7RG8 - chains A and B; structure by X-ray diffraction, 1.30 A resolution.

# Chain A
Molecule: Heparanase 50 kDa subunit
From: Homo sapiens
UniProt: Q9Y251 (HPSE_HUMAN); residue numbers follow UniProt; this construct covers 158-543
Amino-acid sequence (387 residues; numbered 157 to 543; the number before each row is that of its first residue):
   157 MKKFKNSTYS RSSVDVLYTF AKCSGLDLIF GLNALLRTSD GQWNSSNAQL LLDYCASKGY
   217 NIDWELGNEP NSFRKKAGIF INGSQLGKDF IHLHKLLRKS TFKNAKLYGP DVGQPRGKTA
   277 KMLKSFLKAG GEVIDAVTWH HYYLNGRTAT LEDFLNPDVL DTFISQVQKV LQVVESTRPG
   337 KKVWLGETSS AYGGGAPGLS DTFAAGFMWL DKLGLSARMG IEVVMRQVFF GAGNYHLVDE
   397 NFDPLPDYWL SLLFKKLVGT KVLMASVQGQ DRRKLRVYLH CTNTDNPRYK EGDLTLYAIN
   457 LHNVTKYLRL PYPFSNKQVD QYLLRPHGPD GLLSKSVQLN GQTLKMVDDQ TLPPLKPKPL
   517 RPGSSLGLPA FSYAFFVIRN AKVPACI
Disordered / not traced: 157-158
Construct notes: initiating methionine (157); engineered mutation Lys178 (Asn in Q9Y251), Ser195 (Ala in Q9Y251), Gly197 (Leu in Q9Y251), Ala212 (Ser in Q9Y251), Asp219 (Ser in Q9Y251), Arg230 (Leu in Q9Y251), Gly234 (Asp in Q9Y251), Lys244 (Glu in Q9Y251), His248 (Gln in Q9Y251), Gly273 (Arg in Q9Y251), Ala292 (Ser in Q9Y251), Leu307 (Lys in Q9Y251), Thr318 (Ile in Q9Y251), Gln322 (Ser in Q9Y251), Leu327 (Phe in Q9Y251), Gly354 (Leu in Q9Y251), Gln426 (Ser in Q9Y251), Asp427 (Lys in Q9Y251), Gln477 (Lys in Q9Y251), His483 (Leu in Q9Y251), Asp486 (His in Q9Y251), Gln498 (Leu in Q9Y251), Lys512 (Met in Q9Y251), Pro513 (Glu in Q9Y251), Ala530 (Ser in Q9Y251), Pro540 (Ala in Q9Y251)
Cystine bridges: Cys437-Cys542
Ion coordination: Na+ site 1: Glu221, Asp267, Gly342; Na+ site 2: Tyr299, Leu316, Asp367; Na+ site 3: Gln383 (shared with Gly95(B) of chain B)
Swiss-Prot annotation at these positions:
  - region: Phe527 to Ile543 (Required for transferring proheparanase to the Golgi apparatus, secretion and subsequent enzyme activity and for enhancement of PKB/AKT1 phosphorylation)
  - active site: Glu225 (Proton donor), Glu343 (Nucleophile)
  - binding site (heparan sulfate group): Lys158 to Asn162, Gln270 to Arg272, Lys274 to Lys280, His296, Arg303, Tyr348 to Gly350, Gly389 to Tyr391
  - glycosylation (N-linked (GlcNAc...) asparagine): Asn162, Asn200, Asn217, Asn238, Asn459
  - natural variant: Asn260 (N260S: In some hepatocellular carcinoma)
  - mutagenesis: Lys158 (K158A: No association with GS-modified heparin; when associated with K-158), Lys161 (K161A: Two-fold increase in the level of secretion upon addition of GS-modified heparin. No association with GS-modified heparin; when associated with K-161), Asn162 (N162Q: Faster electrophoretic migration typical of a size reduction and important decrease of secretion. Larger size reduction; when associated with Q-178; Q-200; Q-217; Q-238 and Q-459), Asn200 (N200Q: Faster electrophoretic migration typical of a size reduction and partial decrease in secretion. Larger size reduction; when associated with Q-162; Q-178; Q-217; Q-238 and Q-459), Asn217 (N217Q: Faster electrophoretic migration typical of a size reduction and partial decrease in secretion. Larger size reduction; when associated with Q-162; Q-178; Q-200; Q-238 and Q-459), Glu225 (E225A: Loss of heparanase activity. No effect on HPSE-mediated cell adhesion), Asn238 (N238Q: Faster electrophoretic migration typical of a size reduction. Larger size reduction and important decrease of secretion; when associated with Q-162; Q-178; Q-200; Q-217 and Q-459), Glu343 (E343A: Loss of heparanase activity), Asp367 (D367A: Strong decrease in heparanase activity), Glu378 (E378A: No reduction in heparanase activity), Glu396 (E396A: No reduction in heparanase activity), Val414 (V414K: Abolishes processing, secretion and enzyme activity), 16 further mutagenesis entries in UniProt
What the authors report for this chain:
  - conformationally variable residues (side-chain flip): Phe258

# Chain B
Molecule: Heparanase 8 kDa subunit
From: Homo sapiens
UniProt: Q9Y251 (HPSE_HUMAN); residues 36-109 here = UniProt positions 36-109
Amino-acid sequence (92 residues; each row starts with the number of its first residue):
    18 MGSSHHHHHH SQDPNSSSQD VVDLDFFTQE PLHLVSPSFL SVTIDANLAT DPRFLILLGS
    78 PKLRTLARGL SPAYLRFGGT KTDFLIFDPK KE
Disordered / not traced: 18-35
Construct notes: initiating methionine (18); expression tag (19-35)
Ion coordination: Na+: Gly95 (shared with Gln383(A) of chain A)
Swiss-Prot annotation at these positions:
  - binding site (heparan sulfate group): Asp62 to Asn64, Thr97

# Chain A / chain B interface
Pairs across the interface (205; chain A residue first):
  Phe160(A) - Thr97(B)
  Phe160(A) - Phe101(B)
  Lys161(A) - Lys98(B)  hydrogen bond (backbone-side chain)
  Lys161(A) - Phe101(B)
  Asn162(A) - Phe101(B)
  Asn162(A) - Leu102(B)
  Asn162(A) - Ile103(B)
  Ser163(A) - Thr67(B)
  Ser163(A) - Lys98(B)  hydrogen bond
  Ser163(A) - Phe101(B)  hydrogen bond (backbone-backbone)
  Ser163(A) - Leu102(B)
  Ser163(A) - Ile103(B)  hydrogen bond (backbone-backbone)
  Thr164(A) - Ile103(B)
  Thr164(A) - Asp105(B)
  Thr164(A) - Lys108(B)  hydrogen bond
  Tyr165(A) - Leu102(B)  hydrophobic
  Tyr165(A) - Ile103(B)  hydrogen bond (backbone-backbone)
  Tyr165(A) - Phe104(B)
  Tyr165(A) - Asp105(B)  hydrogen bond (backbone-backbone)
  Ser166(A) - Lys108(B)
  Ser166(A) - Glu109(B)
  Arg167(A) - Phe104(B)
  Arg167(A) - Pro106(B)  hydrogen bond (side chain-backbone)
  Arg167(A) - Lys108(B)
  Ser168(A) - Leu72(B)
  Ser168(A) - Glu109(B)
  Ser169(A) - Phe71(B)
  Ser169(A) - Leu72(B)
  Val172(A) - Phe71(B)  hydrophobic
  Val172(A) - Leu72(B)
  Val172(A) - Leu75(B)  hydrophobic
  Leu173(A) - Phe94(B)  hydrophobic
  Phe176(A) - Leu75(B)
  Phe176(A) - Leu80(B)  hydrophobic
  Phe176(A) - Ala84(B)  hydrophobic
  Phe176(A) - Leu92(B)  hydrophobic
  Cys179(A) - Arg85(B)  hydrogen bond (backbone-side chain)
  Ser180(A) - Arg81(B)
  Ser180(A) - Ala84(B)
  Ser180(A) - Arg85(B)
  Ser180(A) - Ser88(B)
  Gly181(A) - Arg85(B)
  Gly181(A) - Ser88(B)  hydrogen bond (backbone-side chain)
  Leu182(A) - Ala84(B)
  Leu182(A) - Ala90(B)
  Asp183(A) - Ala90(B)  hydrogen bond (backbone-backbone)
  Asp183(A) - Tyr91(B)
  Asp183(A) - Leu92(B)  hydrogen bond (backbone-backbone)
  Leu184(A) - Leu92(B)
  Ile185(A) - Tyr91(B)  hydrophobic
  Ile185(A) - Leu92(B)  hydrogen bond (backbone-backbone)
  Ile185(A) - Arg93(B)
  Ile185(A) - Phe94(B)  hydrogen bond (backbone-backbone)
  Phe186(A) - Phe94(B)  hydrophobic
  Gly187(A) - Phe94(B)  hydrogen bond (backbone-backbone)
  Gly187(A) - Thr99(B)
  Leu188(A) - Thr99(B)
  Leu188(A) - Asp100(B)
  Asn189(A) - Thr99(B)
  Asn189(A) - Asp100(B)  hydrogen bond (side chain-backbone)
  Asn189(A) - Phe101(B)
  Asn189(A) - Leu102(B)  hydrogen bond (side chain-backbone)
  Ala190(A) - Asp100(B)  hydrogen bond (backbone-side chain)
  Leu191(A) - Asp100(B)
  Asn203(A) - Ile103(B)
  Asn203(A) - Phe104(B)  hydrogen bond (side chain-backbone)
  Leu206(A) - Phe104(B)
  Leu207(A) - Phe104(B)
  Glu221(A) - Arg93(B)  salt bridge
  Gly223(A) - Asp100(B)
  Asn224(A) - Arg93(B)  hydrogen bond
  Asn224(A) - Gly96(B)  hydrogen bond (side chain-backbone)
  Asn224(A) - Thr97(B)
  Asn224(A) - Asp100(B)  hydrogen bond (backbone-side chain)
  Phe229(A) - Asp100(B)
  Lys232(A) - Thr97(B)
  Lys232(A) - Phe101(B)
  Tyr264(A) - Tyr91(B)
  Asp267(A) - Arg93(B)  salt bridge
  Trp340(A) - Tyr91(B)
  Gly342(A) - Thr60(B)
  Gly342(A) - Arg93(B)
  Glu343(A) - Arg93(B)  salt bridge
  Glu343(A) - Gly96(B)
  Trp365(A) - Leu57(B)  hydrophobic
  Leu369(A) - Phe56(B)
  Leu369(A) - Leu57(B)  hydrophobic
  Ala373(A) - His50(B)
  Ala373(A) - Val52(B)  hydrophobic
  Ala373(A) - Phe56(B)
  Arg374(A) - Leu49(B)
  Arg374(A) - His50(B)  hydrogen bond (backbone-side chain)
  Met375(A) - His50(B)
  Gly376(A) - His50(B)
  Ile377(A) - Val52(B)
  Ile377(A) - Phe56(B)
  Glu378(A) - Val52(B)
  Glu378(A) - Ser53(B)  hydrogen bond (backbone-backbone)
  Glu378(A) - Phe56(B)
  Val379(A) - Ser53(B)
  Val379(A) - Ser55(B)
  Val379(A) - Phe56(B)
  Val379(A) - Ser58(B)
  Val380(A) - Phe56(B)  hydrogen bond (backbone-backbone)
  Val380(A) - Leu57(B)
  Val380(A) - Ser58(B)  hydrogen bond (backbone-backbone)
  Met381(A) - Ser58(B)
  Met381(A) - Thr60(B)
  Met381(A) - Arg93(B)
  Arg382(A) - Ser58(B)  hydrogen bond (backbone-backbone)
  Arg382(A) - Val59(B)
  Arg382(A) - Thr60(B)  hydrogen bond (backbone-backbone)
  Gln383(A) - Thr60(B)  hydrogen bond
  Gln383(A) - Asp62(B)  hydrogen bond
  Val384(A) - Thr60(B)
  Phe385(A) - Val59(B)  hydrophobic
  Phe385(A) - Thr60(B)  hydrogen bond (backbone-backbone)
  Phe385(A) - Leu80(B)  hydrophobic
  Phe385(A) - Leu83(B)
  Phe385(A) - Ala84(B)
  Phe386(A) - Leu65(B)  hydrophobic
  Phe386(A) - Leu80(B)  hydrophobic
  Val394(A) - Leu80(B)  hydrophobic
  Val394(A) - Leu83(B)  hydrophobic
  Glu396(A) - Leu65(B)
  Glu396(A) - Arg70(B)  salt bridge
  Phe398(A) - Leu74(B)
  Phe398(A) - Ser77(B)
  Phe398(A) - Lys79(B)
  Phe398(A) - Leu80(B)  hydrophobic
  Phe398(A) - Leu83(B)
  Asp399(A) - Lys79(B)  salt bridge
  Tyr404(A) - Leu83(B)  hydrogen bond (side chain-backbone)
  Tyr404(A) - Gly86(B)
  Ser407(A) - Leu57(B)
  Ser407(A) - Leu87(B)
  Leu408(A) - Gly86(B)
  Leu408(A) - Leu87(B)
  Phe410(A) - Phe56(B)  hydrophobic
  Phe410(A) - Leu57(B)  hydrophobic
  Lys411(A) - Leu57(B)  hydrogen bond (side chain-backbone)
  Lys411(A) - Gly86(B)
  Lys411(A) - Leu87(B)  hydrogen bond (side chain-backbone)
  Lys411(A) - Pro89(B)  hydrogen bond (side chain-backbone)
  Lys412(A) - Gly86(B)  hydrogen bond (side chain-backbone)
  Thr416(A) - His50(B)
  Thr416(A) - Leu51(B)
  Thr416(A) - Val52(B)  hydrogen bond (backbone-backbone)
  Thr416(A) - Ser53(B)
  Thr416(A) - Pro54(B)
  Lys417(A) - Pro48(B)
  Lys417(A) - His50(B)
  Lys417(A) - Leu51(B)
  Val418(A) - Pro48(B)
  Val418(A) - Leu49(B)  hydrogen bond (backbone-backbone)
  Val418(A) - His50(B)  hydrogen bond (backbone-backbone)
  Val418(A) - Val52(B)  hydrophobic
  Leu419(A) - Phe44(B)
  Leu419(A) - Pro48(B)  hydrophobic
  Leu419(A) - Leu49(B)
  Met420(A) - Phe43(B)
  Met420(A) - Phe44(B)  hydrogen bond (backbone-backbone)
  Met420(A) - Leu49(B)  hydrophobic
  Ala421(A) - Asp42(B)
  Ala421(A) - Phe43(B)  hydrophobic
  Ser422(A) - Leu41(B)
  Ser422(A) - Asp42(B)  hydrogen bond (backbone-backbone)
  Val423(A) - Val39(B)  hydrophobic
  Val423(A) - Asp40(B)
  Gln424(A) - Asp40(B)  hydrogen bond (backbone-backbone)
  Gln424(A) - Asp42(B)  hydrogen bond
  Leu431(A) - Val39(B)  hydrophobic
  Leu435(A) - Phe43(B)  hydrophobic
  Leu435(A) - Thr45(B)
  Leu452(A) - Leu41(B)  hydrophobic
  Val460(A) - Asp37(B)
  Thr461(A) - Asp37(B)
  Lys462(A) - Gln36(B)
  Lys462(A) - Asp37(B)  salt bridge
  Tyr463(A) - Asp37(B)  hydrogen bond (backbone-backbone)
  Tyr463(A) - Val38(B)
  Tyr463(A) - Val39(B)  hydrogen bond (backbone-backbone)
  Leu464(A) - Val39(B)
  Arg465(A) - Val38(B)
  Arg465(A) - Val39(B)  hydrogen bond (backbone-backbone)
  Arg465(A) - Asp40(B)  salt bridge
  Arg465(A) - Leu41(B)  hydrogen bond (backbone-backbone)
  Leu466(A) - Phe43(B)  hydrophobic
  Pro467(A) - Leu41(B)
  Pro467(A) - Phe43(B)  hydrophobic
  Phe470(A) - Phe43(B)  hydrophobic
  Met502(A) - Lys79(B)
  Met502(A) - Thr82(B)
  Met502(A) - Leu83(B)  hydrophobic
  Asp505(A) - Pro78(B)
  Asp505(A) - Lys79(B)
  Asp505(A) - Thr82(B)  hydrogen bond (backbone-side chain)
  Gln506(A) - Thr82(B)
  Thr507(A) - Thr82(B)
  Leu508(A) - Gly86(B)
  Ile534(A) - Phe43(B)  hydrophobic
  Val539(A) - Thr45(B)
  Ala541(A) - Thr45(B)
  Ala541(A) - Gln46(B)
  Ala541(A) - Glu47(B)
Interface residues without a listed pair, chain A (109 interface residues in all): Val170, Ala177, Lys178, Leu192, Tyr210, Asp219, Ala233, His296, Ser372, Leu393, Asn397, Pro400, Gly415, Val433, Leu450
Interface residues without a listed pair, chain B (66 interface residues in all): Ile61, Asp68

# Summary
Chain A and chain B form an interface of 109 and 66 residues respectively, with 48 hydrogen bonds and 7 salt
bridges. Among the polar pairs are Glu221(A)-Arg93(B), Asp267(A)-Arg93(B) and Glu343(A)-Arg93(B). From the
paper: conformational variability at Phe258(A).
Here chain A is Heparanase 50 kDa subunit and chain B is Heparanase 8 kDa subunit, both from Homo sapiens.
Entry 7RG8 (Crystal Structure of a Stable Heparanase Mutant) was determined by X-ray diffraction.
